Entry 3B0J (X-ray diffraction, 1.70 A resolution); this record covers chain A.

== Chain A ==
Name: Nitrite reductase
Organism: Nicotiana tabacum
Notes: EC 1.7.7.1; fragment: residues in UNP 19-580
UniProt: Q76KB0 (Q76KB0_TOBAC); residues -6 to 555 here correspond to UniProt positions 19-580 (UniProt number = residue number + 25)
Chain sequence (584 residues; row label = number of the first residue in the row; numbers below 1 keep their minus sign (Met-28 is residue -28)):
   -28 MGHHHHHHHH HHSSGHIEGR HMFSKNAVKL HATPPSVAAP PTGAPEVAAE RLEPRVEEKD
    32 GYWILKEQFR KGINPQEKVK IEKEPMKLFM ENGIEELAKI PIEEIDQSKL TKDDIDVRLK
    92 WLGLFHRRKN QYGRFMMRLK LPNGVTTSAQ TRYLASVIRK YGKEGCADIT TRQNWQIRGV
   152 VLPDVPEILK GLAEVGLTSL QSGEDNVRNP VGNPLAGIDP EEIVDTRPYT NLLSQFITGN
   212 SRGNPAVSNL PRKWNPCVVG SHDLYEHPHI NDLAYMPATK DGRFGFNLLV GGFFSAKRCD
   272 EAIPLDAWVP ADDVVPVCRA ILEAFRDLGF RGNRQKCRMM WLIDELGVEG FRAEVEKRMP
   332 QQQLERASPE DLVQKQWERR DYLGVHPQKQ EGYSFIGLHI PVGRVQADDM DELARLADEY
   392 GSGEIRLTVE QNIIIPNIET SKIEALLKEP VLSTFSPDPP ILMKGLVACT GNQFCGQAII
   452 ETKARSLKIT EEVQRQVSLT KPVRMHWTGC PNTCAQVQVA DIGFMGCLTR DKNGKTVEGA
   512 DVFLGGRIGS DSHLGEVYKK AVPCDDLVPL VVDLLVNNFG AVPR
Unresolved in the structure: -28 to 17
Differences from the reference sequence: expression tag (-28 to -7); engineered mutation Glu175 (Met200 in Q76KB0); conflict Arg290 (Lys315 in Q76KB0)
Bound ions: K+: Ile371, Glu401, Gln402, Asn403; 4Fe-4S cluster Fe: Cys440, Cys446, Cys481, Cys485; siroheme Fe near Cys485 (its only coordinating residue here)
Ligand contacts:
  - 4Fe-4S cluster (SF4): Cys440, Thr441, Gly442, Cys446, Gln448, Ala449, Thr479, Gly480, Cys481, Asn483, Thr484, Cys485
  - siroheme (SRM): Phe96, Arg98, Met107, Arg109, Ile140, Thr141, Thr142, Arg143, Asn145, Gln147, Arg149, Arg223, Lys224, Asn226, Ile241, Phe264, Phe265, Ser266, Arg309, Gln402, Ala439, Cys440, Thr441, Phe445, Cys446, Gly447, Gln448, Asn483, Thr484, Cys485, Gln487

== In short ==
Chain A binds siroheme and 4Fe-4S cluster. Ile371, Glu401, Gln402 and Asn403 coordinate K+. Cys440, Cys446,
Cys481 and Cys485 form the 4Fe-4S cluster Fe site.
Chain A is Nitrite reductase (Nicotiana tabacum); the structure, M175E mutant of assimilatory nitrite
reductase (Nii3) from tobbaco leaf, was determined by X-ray diffraction, deposited together with 3B0G, 3B0H,
3B0L, 3B0M and 3B0N.
